PDB entry 3H32 | X-ray diffraction, 3.60 A resolution | chains D and E of the 8 polymer chains in the assembly

== Chain D ==
Name: Fibrinogen alpha chain
From: Homo sapiens
UniProt: P02671 (FIBA_HUMAN); residues 1-197 here correspond to UniProt positions 20-216 (UniProt number = residue number + 19)
Chain sequence (197 residues; row label = number of the first residue in the row):
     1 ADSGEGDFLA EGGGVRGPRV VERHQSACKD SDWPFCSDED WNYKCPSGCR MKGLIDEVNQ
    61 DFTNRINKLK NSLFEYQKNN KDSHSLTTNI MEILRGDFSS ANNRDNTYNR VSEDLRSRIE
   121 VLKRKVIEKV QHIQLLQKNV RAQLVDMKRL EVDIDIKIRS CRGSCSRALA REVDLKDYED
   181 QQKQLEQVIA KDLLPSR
Not modelled in the structure: 1-118, 193-197
Swiss-Prot annotation at these positions:
  - region: Gly17 to Arg19 (Alpha-chain polymerization, binding distal domain of another fibrin gamma chain)
  - site (Cleavage): Arg16, Gly17, Lys81, Asp82, Asn102, Asn103, Arg104, Asp105
  - modified residue (Phosphoserine): Ser3, Ser26, Ser31, Ser37
Cystine bridges: Cys161-Cys165

== Chain E ==
Name: Fibrinogen beta chain
From: Homo sapiens
UniProt: P02675 (FIBB_HUMAN); residues 1-458 here correspond to UniProt positions 31-488 (UniProt number = residue number + 30)
Chain sequence (458 residues; row label = number of the first residue in the row):
     1 QGVNDNEEGF FSARGHRPLD KKREEAPSLR PAPPPISGGG YRARPAKAAA TQKKVERKAP
    61 DAGGCLHADP DLGVLCPTGC QLQEALLQQE RPIRNSVDEL NNNVEAVSQT SSSSFQYMYL
   121 LKDLWQKRQK QVKDNENVVN EYSSELEKHQ LYIDETVNSN IPTNLRVLRS ILENLRSKIQ
   181 KLESDVSAQM EYCRTPCTVS CNIPVVSGKE CEEIIRKGGE TSEMYLIQPD SSVKPYRVYC
   241 DMNTENGGWT VIQNRQDGSV DFGRKWDPYK QGFGNVATNT DGKNYCGLPG EYWLGNDKIS
   301 QLTRMGPTEL LIEMEDWKGD KVKAHYGGFT VQNEANKYQI SVNKYRGTAG NALMDGASQL
   361 MGENRTMTIH NGMFFSTYDR DNDGWLTSDP RKQCSKEDGG GWWYNRCHAA NPNGRYYWGG
   421 QYTWDMAKHG TDDGVVWMNW KGSWYSMRKM SMKIRPFF
Not modelled in the structure: 1-150
Swiss-Prot annotation at these positions:
  - region: Gly15 to Arg17 (Beta-chain polymerization, binding distal domain of another fibrin)
  - site (Cleavage): Arg14, Gly15, Lys122, Asp123, Lys130, Gln131, Lys133, Asp134
  - modified residue: Gln1 (Pyrrolidone carboxylic acid)
  - glycosylation: Asn364 (N-linked (GlcNAc...) asparagine)
Cystine bridges: Cys201-Cys286, Cys211-Cys240, Cys394-Cys407
Covalently attached groups: N-acetylglucosamine (NAG) linked to Asn364
Metal / ion sites: Ca2+: Asp381, Asp383, Trp385
Reported in the primary citation:
  - post-translational modification sites: Asn364
  - binding site for Fibrin B knob pentapeptide: Arg406

== Chain D / chain E interface ==
Cross-chain cystine bridges: Cys165(D)-Cys193(E)
Contacting residue pairs (68):
  Lys123(D) - Leu151(E)
  Lys123(D) - Ile153(E)
  Lys125(D) - Asp154(E)
  Val126(D) - Ile153(E)
  Val126(D) - Asp154(E)
  Val126(D) - Thr156(E)
  Val126(D) - Val157(E)  hydrophobic
  Gln137(D) - Asn164(E)  hydrogen bond
  Val140(D) - Leu168(E)  hydrophobic
  Gln143(D) - Leu175(E)
  Leu144(D) - Leu175(E)  hydrophobic
  Met147(D) - Leu175(E)  hydrophobic
  Met147(D) - Ile179(E)  hydrophobic
  Lys148(D) - Asp425(E)  salt bridge
  Arg149(D) - Met426(E)
  Arg149(D) - Ala427(E)  hydrogen bond (side chain-backbone)
  Arg149(D) - Lys428(E)
  Glu151(D) - Leu182(E)
  Val152(D) - Tyr417(E)  hydrophobic
  Val152(D) - Met426(E)
  Asp153(D) - Arg415(E)  salt bridge
  Asp153(D) - Lys428(E)
  Ile156(D) - Arg415(E)
  Ile156(D) - Tyr416(E)
  Ile156(D) - Tyr417(E)  hydrophobic
  Ile158(D) - Gln189(E)
  Arg159(D) - Asp257(E)  hydrogen bond (side chain-backbone)
  Arg159(D) - Gly258(E)
  Arg159(D) - Ser259(E)
  Arg159(D) - Tyr416(E)
  Arg159(D) - Trp418(E)
  Ser160(D) - Gly258(E)  hydrogen bond (backbone-backbone)
  Ser160(D) - Ser259(E)
  Ser160(D) - Asp261(E)  hydrogen bond (side chain-backbone)
  Cys161(D) - Gln189(E)  hydrogen bond
  Cys161(D) - Cys193(E)  hydrophobic
  Arg162(D) - Cys197(E)
  Arg162(D) - Ser259(E)
  Arg162(D) - Thr278(E)
  Gly163(D) - Cys197(E)
  Gly163(D) - Ser259(E)  hydrogen bond (backbone-backbone)
  Gly163(D) - Asn275(E)
  Ser164(D) - Cys193(E)
  Ser164(D) - Pro196(E)
  Ser164(D) - Cys197(E)  hydrogen bond (backbone-backbone)
  Cys165(D) - Gln189(E)
  Cys165(D) - Cys193(E)  disulfide
  Cys165(D) - Thr195(E)
  Ser166(D) - Tyr192(E)  hydrogen bond (side chain-backbone)
  Ser166(D) - Thr195(E)  hydrogen bond (backbone-backbone)
  Ser166(D) - Pro196(E)
  Ser166(D) - Cys197(E)
  Arg167(D) - Gln189(E)
  Arg167(D) - Tyr192(E)
  Ala168(D) - Gln189(E)
  Leu169(D) - Gln189(E)
  Arg171(D) - Lys181(E)
  Arg171(D) - Leu182(E)
  Arg171(D) - Asp185(E)  salt bridge
  Asp177(D) - Asn174(E)
  Asp177(D) - Lys178(E)  salt bridge
  Tyr178(D) - Lys178(E)
  Gln181(D) - Ser170(E)  hydrogen bond (side chain-backbone)
  Gln181(D) - Ile171(E)  hydrogen bond (side chain-backbone)
  Gln181(D) - Asn174(E)
  Gln184(D) - Val167(E)
  Leu185(D) - Ile171(E)  hydrophobic
  Val188(D) - Asn164(E)
Also at the interface, not in a pair above, chain D (41 interface residues in all): Val121, Leu122, Val130, Ile133, Leu136, Ile154, Asp155, Leu175
Also at the interface, not in a pair above, chain E (43 interface residues in all): Ile161, Leu172, Val186, Val260, Trp424, Gly430

== In short ==
The interface between chain D and chain E involves 41 residues on one side and 43 on the other, with 1
disulfide bond, 12 hydrogen bonds and 4 salt bridges. Polar pairs include Lys148(D)-Asp425(E),
Asp153(D)-Arg415(E) and Arg171(D)-Asp185(E). The paper reports a binding site for Fibrin B knob pentapeptide
at Arg406(E); a modification site at Asn364(E).
Here chain D is Fibrinogen alpha chain and chain E is Fibrinogen beta chain, both from Homo sapiens. Entry
3H32 (Crystal structure of D-dimer from human fibrin complexed with Gly-His-Arg-Pro-Tyr-amide) was determined
by X-ray diffraction.
